8TVP - chains A and R of the 16 polymer chains in the assembly; structure by electron microscopy, 3.70 A resolution.

# Chain A
Molecule: DNA-directed RNA polymerase II subunit RPB1
Organism: Saccharomyces cerevisiae
Notes: EC 2.7.7.6
UniProtKB: P04050 (RPB1_YEAST); residues 1-1733 here = UniProt positions 1-1733
Amino-acid sequence (1733 residues; numbered 1 to 1733; the number before each row is that of its first residue):
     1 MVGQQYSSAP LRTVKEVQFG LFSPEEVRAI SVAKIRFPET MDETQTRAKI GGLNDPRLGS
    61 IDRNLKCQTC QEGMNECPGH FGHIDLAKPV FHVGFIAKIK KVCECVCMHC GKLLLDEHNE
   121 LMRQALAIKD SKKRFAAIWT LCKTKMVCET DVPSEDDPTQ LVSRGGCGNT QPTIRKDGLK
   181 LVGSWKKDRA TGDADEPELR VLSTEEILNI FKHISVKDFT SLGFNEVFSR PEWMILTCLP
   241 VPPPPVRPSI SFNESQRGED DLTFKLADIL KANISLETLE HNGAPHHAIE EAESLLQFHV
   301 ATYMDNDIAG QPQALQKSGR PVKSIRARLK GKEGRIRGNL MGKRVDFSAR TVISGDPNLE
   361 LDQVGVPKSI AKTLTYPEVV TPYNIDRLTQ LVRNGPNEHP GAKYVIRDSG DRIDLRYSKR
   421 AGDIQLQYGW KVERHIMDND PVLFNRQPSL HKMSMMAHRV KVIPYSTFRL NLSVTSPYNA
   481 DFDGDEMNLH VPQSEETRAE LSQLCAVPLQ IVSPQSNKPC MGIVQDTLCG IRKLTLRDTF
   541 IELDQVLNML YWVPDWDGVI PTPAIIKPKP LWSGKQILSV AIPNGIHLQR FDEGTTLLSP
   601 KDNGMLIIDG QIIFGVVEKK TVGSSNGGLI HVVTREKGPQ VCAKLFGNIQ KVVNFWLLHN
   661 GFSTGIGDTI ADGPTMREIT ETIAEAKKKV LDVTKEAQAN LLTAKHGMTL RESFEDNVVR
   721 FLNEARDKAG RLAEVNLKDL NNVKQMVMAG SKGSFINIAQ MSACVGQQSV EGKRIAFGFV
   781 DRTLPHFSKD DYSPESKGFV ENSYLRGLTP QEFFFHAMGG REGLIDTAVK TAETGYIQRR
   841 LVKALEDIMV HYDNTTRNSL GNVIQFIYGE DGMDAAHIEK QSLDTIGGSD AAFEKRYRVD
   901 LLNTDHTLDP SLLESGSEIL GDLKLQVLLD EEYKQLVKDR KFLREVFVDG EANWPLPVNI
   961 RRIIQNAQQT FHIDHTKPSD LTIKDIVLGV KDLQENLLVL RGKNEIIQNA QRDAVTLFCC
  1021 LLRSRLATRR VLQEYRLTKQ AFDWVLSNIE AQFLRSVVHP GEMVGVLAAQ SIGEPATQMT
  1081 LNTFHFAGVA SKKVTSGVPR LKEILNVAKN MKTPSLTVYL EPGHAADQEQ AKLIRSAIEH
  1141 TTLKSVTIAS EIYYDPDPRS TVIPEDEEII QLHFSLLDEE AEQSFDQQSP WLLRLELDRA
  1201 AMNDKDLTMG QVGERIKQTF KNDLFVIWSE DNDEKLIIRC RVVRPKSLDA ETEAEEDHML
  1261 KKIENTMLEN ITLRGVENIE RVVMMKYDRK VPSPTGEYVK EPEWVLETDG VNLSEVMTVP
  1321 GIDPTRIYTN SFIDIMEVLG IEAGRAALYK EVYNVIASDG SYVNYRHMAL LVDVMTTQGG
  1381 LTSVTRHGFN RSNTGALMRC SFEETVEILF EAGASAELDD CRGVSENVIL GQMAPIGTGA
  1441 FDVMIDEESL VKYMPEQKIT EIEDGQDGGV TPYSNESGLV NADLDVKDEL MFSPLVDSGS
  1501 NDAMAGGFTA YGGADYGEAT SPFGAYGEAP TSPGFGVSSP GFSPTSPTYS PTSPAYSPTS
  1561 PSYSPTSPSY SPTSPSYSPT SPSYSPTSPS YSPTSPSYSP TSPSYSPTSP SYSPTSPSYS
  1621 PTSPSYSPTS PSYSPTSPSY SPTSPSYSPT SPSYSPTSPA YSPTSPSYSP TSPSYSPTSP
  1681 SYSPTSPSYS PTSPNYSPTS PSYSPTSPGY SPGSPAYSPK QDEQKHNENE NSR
Disordered / not traced: 1-7, 42-44, 188-198, 1079-1096, 1158-1187, 1221-1224, 1243-1256, 1455-1733
Ion coordination: Zn2+ site 1: Cys67, Cys70, Cys77, His80; Zn2+ site 2: Cys107, Met108, Cys110, Cys167; Mg2+: Asp483, Asp485
Swiss-Prot annotation at these positions:
  - region: Pro248 to Asp260 (Lid loop), Asn306 to Lys323 (Rudder loop), Pro810 to Glu822 (Bridging helix)
  - binding site (Zn(2+)): Cys67, Cys70, Cys77, His80, Cys107, Cys110, Cys148, Cys167
  - binding site (Mg(2+)): Asp481, Asp483, Asp485
  - modified residue: Thr1471 (Phosphothreonine)
  - cross-link (Glycyl lysine isopeptide (Lys-Gly)): Lys695 (interchain with G-Cter in ubiquitin), Lys1246 (interchain with G-Cter in ubiquitin), Lys1350 (interchain with G-Cter in ubiquitin)
  - natural variant: Ser1653 to Pro1659 (deletion: In strain: A364A)
  - mutagenesis: Lys1246 (K1246R: Impairs ubiquitination during transcription stress)

# Chain R
Molecule: 10-nt RNA strand
Sequence (10 nucleotides; numbered 1 to 10; the number before each row is that of its first residue):
     1 AUCGAGAGGA

# Interface between chain A and chain R
Residue-residue contacts (10; chain A residue first):
  Phe252(A) with A1(R), sugar contact; U2(R), sugar contact
  Arg320(A) with C3(R), hydrogen bond to the sugar; G4(R), salt bridge to the phosphate
  Lys323(A) with C3(R), salt bridge to the phosphate
  Arg446(A) with A10(R), hydrogen bond to the phosphate
  Asp483(A) with A10(R), phosphate contact
  Gly484(A) with A10(R), sugar contact
  Asp485(A) with A10(R), phosphate contact
  Glu486(A) with A10(R), hydrogen bond to the sugar
Other interface residues (no listed pair), chain A (10 interface residues in all): Arg350, Gln447
Other interface residues (no listed pair), chain R (6 interface residues in all): G9

# In short
10 residues of chain A face 6 of chain R across their interface; the contacts include 3 hydrogen bonds and 2
salt bridges. Among the polar pairs are Arg320(A)-C3(R), Glu486(A)-A10(R) and Arg446(A)-A10(R).
Here chain A is DNA-directed RNA polymerase II subunit RPB1 (Saccharomyces cerevisiae) and chain R is a 10-nt
RNA strand. Entry 8TVP (Cryo-EM structure of CPD-stalled Pol II in complex with Rad26 (open state)) was
determined by electron microscopy, deposited together with 8TUG, 8TVQ, 8TVS, 8TVV, 8TVW, 8TVX and 8TVY.
